PDB entry 9JHN | electron microscopy, 3.00 A resolution | chains A and B of the 6 polymer chains in the assembly

[Chain A (and B)]
Molecule: Clostridium perfringen Argonaute
Source organism: Clostridium perfringens
Notes: chain B of this document is another copy of the same molecule, construct and numbering; everything in this record applies to it too
Sequence (751 residues; row label = number of the first residue in the row):
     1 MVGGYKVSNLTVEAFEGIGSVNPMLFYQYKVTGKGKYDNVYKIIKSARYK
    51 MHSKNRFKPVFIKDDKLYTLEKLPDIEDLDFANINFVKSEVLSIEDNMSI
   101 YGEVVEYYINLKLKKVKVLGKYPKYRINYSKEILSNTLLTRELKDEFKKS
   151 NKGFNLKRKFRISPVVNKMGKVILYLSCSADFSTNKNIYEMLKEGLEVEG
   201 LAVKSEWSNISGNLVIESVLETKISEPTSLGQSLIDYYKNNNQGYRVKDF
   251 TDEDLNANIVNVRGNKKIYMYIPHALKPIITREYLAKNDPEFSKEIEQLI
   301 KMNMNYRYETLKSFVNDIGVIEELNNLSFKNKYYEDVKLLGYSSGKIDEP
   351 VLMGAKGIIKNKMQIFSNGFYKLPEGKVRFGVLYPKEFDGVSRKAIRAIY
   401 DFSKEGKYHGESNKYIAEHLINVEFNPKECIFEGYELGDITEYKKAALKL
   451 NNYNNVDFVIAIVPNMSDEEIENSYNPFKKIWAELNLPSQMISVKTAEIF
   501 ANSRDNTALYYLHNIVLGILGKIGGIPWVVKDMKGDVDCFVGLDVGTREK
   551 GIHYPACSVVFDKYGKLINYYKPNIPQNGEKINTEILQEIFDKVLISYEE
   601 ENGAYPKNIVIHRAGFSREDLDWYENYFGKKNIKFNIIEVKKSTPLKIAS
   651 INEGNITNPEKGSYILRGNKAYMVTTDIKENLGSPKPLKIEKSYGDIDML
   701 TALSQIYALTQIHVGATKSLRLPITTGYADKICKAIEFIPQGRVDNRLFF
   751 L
Not modelled in the structure: 1-6
Metal / ion sites: Mn2+: Asp-544, Asp-730 (shared with 1 residue of chain E)

[Interface between chain A and chain B]
Contacting residue pairs (67):
  Asp-38(A) with Asn-240(B); Asn-241(B)
  Asn-240(A) with Asp-38(B)
  Asn-241(A) with Asp-38(B)
  Asp-439(A) with Lys-630(B), salt bridge
  Ile-440(A) with Asp-592(B)
  Thr-441(A) with Asp-592(B); Tyr-605(B); Lys-631(B)
  Lys-444(A) with Asp-592(B); Ile-596(B)
  Lys-445(A) with Tyr-605(B), hydrogen bond
  Leu-448(A) with Ile-596(B), hydrophobic; Glu-600(B)
  Asn-451(A) with Arg-743(B)
  Lys-480(A) with Glu-589(B), salt bridge
  Glu-484(A) with Tyr-571(B); Lys-593(B), salt bridge
  Leu-485(A) with Arg-743(B)
  Arg-548(A) with Ile-575(B); Glu-585(B), salt bridge
  Glu-549(A) with Asn-578(B)
  Lys-550(A) with Asn-578(B), hydrogen bond (backbone-side chain)
  Gly-551(A) with Gln-577(B); Asn-578(B)
  Ile-552(A) with Pro-576(B); Gln-577(B); Asn-578(B)
  His-553(A) with Pro-576(B)
  Tyr-571(A) with Glu-484(B)
  Lys-572(A) with Lys-572(B); Asn-574(B)
  Asn-574(A) with Lys-572(B); Ile-736(B), hydrogen bond (side chain-backbone); Glu-737(B)
  Ile-575(A) with Arg-548(B); Ile-736(B), hydrophobic
  Pro-576(A) with Ile-552(B); His-553(B); Pro-576(B), hydrophobic
  Gln-577(A) with Gly-551(B); Ile-552(B)
  Asn-578(A) with Glu-549(B); Lys-550(B), hydrogen bond (side chain-backbone); Gly-551(B); Ile-552(B)
  Glu-585(A) with Arg-548(B), salt bridge
  Glu-589(A) with Lys-480(B), salt bridge
  Asp-592(A) with Ile-440(B); Thr-441(B); Lys-444(B)
  Lys-593(A) with Glu-484(B), salt bridge
  Ile-596(A) with Lys-444(B); Leu-448(B), hydrophobic
  Glu-600(A) with Leu-448(B)
  Tyr-605(A) with Thr-441(B); Lys-445(B), hydrogen bond
  Lys-630(A) with Asp-439(B), salt bridge
  Lys-631(A) with Thr-441(B)
  Ile-736(A) with Asn-574(B), hydrogen bond (backbone-side chain); Ile-575(B), hydrophobic
  Glu-737(A) with Asn-574(B)
  Gln-741(A) with Gln-741(B), hydrogen bond (backbone-side chain); Gly-742(B)
  Gly-742(A) with Gln-741(B)
  Arg-743(A) with Asn-451(B); Leu-485(B)
Other interface residues (no listed pair), chain A (47 interface residues in all): Lys-36, Asp-80, Ile-481, Gln-588, Phe-738, Pro-740, Val-744
Other interface residues (no listed pair), chain B (47 interface residues in all): Lys-36, Asp-80, Ile-481, Gln-588, Phe-738, Pro-740, Val-744

[In short]
The chain A/chain B interface involves 47 residues from each chain, with 7 hydrogen bonds and 8 salt bridges.
Polar contacts include Asp-439(A)/Lys-630(B), Lys-480(A)/Glu-589(B) and Glu-484(A)/Lys-593(B). Asp-544(A) and
Asp-730(A) form the Mn2+ site.
Both chains are Clostridium perfringen Argonaute (Clostridium perfringens). Entry 9JHN (Cryo-EM structure of
CpAgo_gDNA-tg_bubble_dsDNA dimeric ternary complex) was determined by electron microscopy.
